6FVX - chains m and 2 of the 47 polymer chains in the assembly; structure by electron microscopy, 4.90 A resolution (low resolution: residue-level contacts below are approximate; hydrogen-bond / salt-bridge calls are withheld).

== Chain m ==
Molecule: Proteasome subunit beta type-6
From: Saccharomyces cerevisiae (strain ATCC 204508 / S288c)
Notes: EC 3.4.25.1
UniProtKB: P23724 (PSB6_YEAST); residues 9-230 here correspond to UniProt positions 20-241 (UniProt number = residue number + 11)
Chain sequence (222 residues; numbered 9 to 230; the number before each row is that of its first residue):
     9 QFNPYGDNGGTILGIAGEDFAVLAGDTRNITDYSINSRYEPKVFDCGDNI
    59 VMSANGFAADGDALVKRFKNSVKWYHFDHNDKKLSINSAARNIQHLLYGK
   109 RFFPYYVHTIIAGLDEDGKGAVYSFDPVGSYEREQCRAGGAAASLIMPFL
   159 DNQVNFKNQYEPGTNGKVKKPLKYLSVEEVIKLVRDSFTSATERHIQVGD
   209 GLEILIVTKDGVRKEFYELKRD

== Chain 2 ==
Molecule: Proteasome subunit beta type-2
From: Saccharomyces cerevisiae (strain ATCC 204508 / S288c)
Notes: EC 3.4.25.1
UniProtKB: P25043 (PSB2_YEAST); residues 30-255 here = UniProt positions 30-255
Chain sequence (226 residues; numbered 30 to 255; the number before each row is that of its first residue):
    30 TTIVGVKFNNGVVIAADTRSTQGPIVADKNCAKLHRISPKIWCAGAGTAA
    80 DTEAVTQLIGSNIELHSLYTSREPRVVSALQMLKQHLFKYQGHIGAYLIV
   130 AGVDPTGSHLFSIHAHGSTDVGYYLSLGSGSLAAMAVLESHWKQDLTKEE
   180 AIKLASDAIQAGIWNDLGSGSNVDVCVMEIGKDAEYLRNYLTPNVREEKQ
   230 KSYKFPRGTTAVLKESIVNICDIQEE

== Chain m / chain 2 interface ==
Contacting residue pairs (67; chain m residue first):
  Arg36(m) - Leu196(2)
  Ile38(m) - Leu196(2)
  Asp40(m) - Leu196(2)
  Tyr41(m) - Asn194(2)
  Tyr41(m) - Asp195(2)
  Tyr41(m) - Leu196(2)
  Ser42(m) - Asn194(2)
  Ile43(m) - Trp193(2)
  Ile43(m) - Asn194(2)
  Ile43(m) - Leu196(2)
  Arg46(m) - Trp193(2)
  Phe157(m) - Tyr232(2)
  Gln161(m) - Tyr232(2)
  Gln167(m) - Thr238(2)
  Tyr168(m) - Gly237(2)
  Tyr168(m) - Thr238(2)
  Tyr168(m) - Ala240(2)
  Glu169(m) - Gly237(2)
  Pro170(m) - Arg236(2)
  Pro170(m) - Gly237(2)
  Pro170(m) - Thr238(2)
  Asn173(m) - Val241(2)
  Gly174(m) - Gly237(2)
  Gly174(m) - Ala240(2)
  Lys175(m) - Val241(2)
  Lys178(m) - Thr238(2)
  Glu187(m) - Lys230(2)
  Lys190(m) - Gln229(2)
  Arg193(m) - Gln229(2)
  Asp194(m) - Lys228(2)
  Asp194(m) - Gln229(2)
  Asp194(m) - Lys230(2)
  Asp194(m) - Tyr232(2)
  Thr197(m) - Glu226(2)
  Thr197(m) - Lys228(2)
  Ser198(m) - Lys228(2)
  Thr200(m) - Arg48(2)
  Glu201(m) - Arg48(2)
  Glu201(m) - Val55(2)
  Glu201(m) - Lys58(2)
  Glu201(m) - Arg225(2)
  Glu201(m) - Lys228(2)
  Arg202(m) - Ile54(2)
  Arg202(m) - Val55(2)
  Arg202(m) - Ala56(2)
  Arg202(m) - Asp57(2)
  Arg202(m) - Lys58(2)
  His203(m) - Pro53(2)
  His203(m) - Val55(2)
  Ile204(m) - Thr50(2)
  Ile204(m) - Pro53(2)
  Ile204(m) - Val55(2)
  Ile204(m) - Leu196(2)
  Glu226(m) - Glu226(2)
  Leu227(m) - Glu226(2)
  Lys228(m) - Asn223(2)
  Lys228(m) - Val224(2)
  Lys228(m) - Arg225(2)
  Lys228(m) - Glu226(2)
  Arg229(m) - Ile192(2)
  Arg229(m) - Asn223(2)
  Asp230(m) - Arg48(2)
  Asp230(m) - Ile192(2)
  Asp230(m) - Ser198(2)
  Asp230(m) - Ser200(2)
  Asp230(m) - Pro222(2)
  Asp230(m) - Asn223(2)
Other interface residues (no listed pair), chain m (36 interface residues in all): Leu153, Asn166, Leu191
Other interface residues (no listed pair), chain 2 (37 interface residues in all): Gly52, Gly197, Gly199, Glu227, Phe234, Pro235, Thr239, Leu242

== In short ==
The interface between chain m and chain 2 involves 36 residues on one side and 37 on the other.
Chain m is Proteasome subunit beta type-6 and chain 2 is Proteasome subunit beta type-2, both from
Saccharomyces cerevisiae (strain ATCC 204508 / S288c); the structure, 26S proteasome, s5 state, was determined
by electron microscopy together with 6FVW, 6FVT, 6FVU, 6FVV and 6FVY from the same study.
